7OPA - chains C and E of the 6 polymer chains in the assembly; structure by X-ray diffraction, 2.00 A resolution.

Chain C (and E):
Molecule: Purine nucleoside phosphorylase DeoD-type
Source organism: Helicobacter pylori (strain ATCC 700392 / 26695)
Notes: EC 2.4.2.1; chain E of this document is another copy of the same molecule, construct and numbering; everything in this record applies to it too
UniProt: P56463 (DEOD_HELPY); numbering as in UniProt (aligned over 1-233)
Amino-acid sequence (233 residues; numbered 1 to 233; the number before each row is that of its first residue):
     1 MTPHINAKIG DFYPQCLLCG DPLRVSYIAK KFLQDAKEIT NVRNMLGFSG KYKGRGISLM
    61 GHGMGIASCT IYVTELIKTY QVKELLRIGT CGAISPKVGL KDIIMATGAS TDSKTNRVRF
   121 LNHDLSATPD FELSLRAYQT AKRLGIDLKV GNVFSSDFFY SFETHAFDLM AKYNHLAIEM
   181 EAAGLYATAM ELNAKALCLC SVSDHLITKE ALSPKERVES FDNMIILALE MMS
Ligand contacts: 6-benzylthio-2-chloropurine (05Z): Thr90, Cys91, Gly92, Phe158, Phe159, Tyr160, Ile178, Glu179, Met180, Ser203, Asp204, Leu206
Swiss-Prot annotation at these positions:
  - active site: Asp204 (Proton donor)
  - binding site (a purine D-ribonucleoside): His4, Glu179 to Glu181, Ser203, Asp204
  - binding site (phosphate): Gly20, Arg24, Arg43, Arg87 to Thr90
  - site: Arg217 (Important for catalytic activity)
Reported in the primary citation:
  - binding site for 6-benzylthio-2-chloropurine: Phe159, Asp204

Interface between chain C and chain E:
Residue-residue contacts (84):
  Met105(C) - Phe131(E)  hydrophobic
  Thr107(C) - Thr128(E)
  Thr107(C) - Phe131(E)
  Gly108(C) - Ser126(E)
  Gly108(C) - Thr128(E)
  Ala109(C) - Ser126(E)
  Ser110(C) - Phe120(E)
  Ser110(C) - Asp124(E)  hydrogen bond (side chain-backbone)
  Ser110(C) - Leu125(E)
  Ser110(C) - Ser126(E)  hydrogen bond (side chain-backbone)
  Thr111(C) - His123(E)
  Thr111(C) - Asp124(E)  hydrogen bond (backbone-backbone)
  Asp112(C) - His123(E)
  Asn116(C) - Asp124(E)
  Arg117(C) - Arg117(E)
  Arg117(C) - Asn122(E)  hydrogen bond (side chain-backbone)
  Arg117(C) - His123(E)  hydrogen bond (side chain-backbone)
  Arg117(C) - Asp124(E)  salt bridge
  Arg119(C) - Leu169(E)
  Arg119(C) - Tyr173(E)  hydrogen bond
  Phe120(C) - Ser110(E)
  Phe120(C) - Phe154(E)  hydrophobic
  Phe120(C) - Met170(E)  hydrophobic
  Phe120(C) - His175(E)
  Leu121(C) - Ala166(E)  hydrophobic
  Leu121(C) - Leu169(E)  hydrophobic
  Asn122(C) - Arg117(E)  hydrogen bond (backbone-side chain)
  His123(C) - Thr111(E)
  His123(C) - Asp112(E)
  His123(C) - Arg117(E)  hydrogen bond (backbone-side chain)
  His123(C) - Phe154(E)
  His123(C) - Glu163(E)  salt bridge
  Asp124(C) - Ser110(E)  hydrogen bond (backbone-side chain)
  Asp124(C) - Thr111(E)  hydrogen bond (backbone-backbone)
  Asp124(C) - Arg117(E)  salt bridge
  Leu125(C) - Ser110(E)
  Leu125(C) - His175(E)
  Ser126(C) - Gly108(E)
  Ser126(C) - Ala109(E)  hydrogen bond (side chain-backbone)
  Ser126(C) - Ser110(E)  hydrogen bond (backbone-side chain)
  Ser126(C) - Ser126(E)  hydrogen bond
  Ser126(C) - Ala127(E)  hydrogen bond (side chain-backbone)
  Ser126(C) - Asn152(E)  hydrogen bond (backbone-side chain)
  Ala127(C) - Ser126(E)  hydrogen bond (backbone-side chain)
  Thr128(C) - Thr107(E)
  Thr128(C) - Gly108(E)
  Thr128(C) - Asn152(E)  hydrogen bond
  Phe131(C) - Met105(E)  hydrophobic
  Phe131(C) - Thr107(E)
  Phe131(C) - Ser134(E)
  Phe131(C) - Tyr138(E)  hydrophobic
  Phe131(C) - Val150(E)  hydrophobic
  Ser134(C) - Phe131(E)
  Leu135(C) - Leu135(E)  hydrophobic
  Leu135(C) - Tyr138(E)  hydrophobic
  Tyr138(C) - Phe131(E)  hydrophobic
  Tyr138(C) - Leu135(E)  hydrophobic
  Val150(C) - Phe131(E)  hydrophobic
  Asn152(C) - Ser126(E)  hydrogen bond (side chain-backbone)
  Asn152(C) - Thr128(E)  hydrogen bond
  Asn152(C) - Met190(E)
  Phe154(C) - Phe120(E)  hydrophobic
  Phe154(C) - His123(E)
  Glu163(C) - His123(E)  salt bridge
  Ala166(C) - Leu121(E)  hydrophobic
  Leu169(C) - Arg119(E)
  Leu169(C) - Leu121(E)  hydrophobic
  Met170(C) - Phe120(E)  hydrophobic
  Met170(C) - Leu121(E)  hydrophobic
  Lys172(C) - Met190(E)
  Lys172(C) - Glu191(E)
  Tyr173(C) - Arg119(E)  hydrogen bond
  Tyr173(C) - Ala187(E)
  Tyr173(C) - Met190(E)
  Tyr173(C) - Glu191(E)
  His175(C) - Phe120(E)
  His175(C) - Leu125(E)
  Ala187(C) - Tyr173(E)
  Met190(C) - Asn152(E)
  Met190(C) - Lys172(E)
  Met190(C) - Tyr173(E)
  Glu191(C) - Lys172(E)
  Glu191(C) - Tyr173(E)
  Asn193(C) - Lys97(E)  hydrogen bond
Also at the interface, not in a pair above, chain C (39 interface residues in all): Ser113, Asn174
Also at the interface, not in a pair above, chain E (39 interface residues in all): Ser113, Asn116, Asn174

Overview:
Chain C and chain E each contribute 39 residues to their interface, with 21 hydrogen bonds and 4 salt bridges.
Among the polar pairs are Arg117(C)-Asp124(E), His123(C)-Glu163(E) and Ser110(C)-Asp124(E). Ligands of chain
C: 6-benzylthio-2-chloropurine. The paper reports a binding site for 6-benzylthio-2-chloropurine at Phe159(C)
and Asp204(C).
Chain C and chain E are both Purine nucleoside phosphorylase DeoD-type (Helicobacter pylori (strain ATCC
700392 / 26695)); the structure, Purine nucleoside phosphorylase(DeoD-type) from H. pylori with
6-benzylthiopurine, was determined by X-ray diffraction, deposited together with 7OOY, 7OOZ and 7OP9.
